7NGC - chains C and F of the 7 polymer chains in the assembly; structure by electron microscopy, 7.50 A resolution (low resolution: residue-level contacts below are approximate; hydrogen-bond / salt-bridge calls are withheld).

[Chain C (and F)]
Molecule: Lon protease homolog, mitochondrial
Organism: Homo sapiens
Notes: EC 3.4.21.53; chain F of this document is another copy of the same molecule, construct and numbering; everything in this record applies to it too
UniProtKB: P36776 (LONM_HUMAN); numbering as in UniProt (aligned over 123-948)
Sequence (853 residues; numbered 107 to 959; the number before each row is that of its first residue):
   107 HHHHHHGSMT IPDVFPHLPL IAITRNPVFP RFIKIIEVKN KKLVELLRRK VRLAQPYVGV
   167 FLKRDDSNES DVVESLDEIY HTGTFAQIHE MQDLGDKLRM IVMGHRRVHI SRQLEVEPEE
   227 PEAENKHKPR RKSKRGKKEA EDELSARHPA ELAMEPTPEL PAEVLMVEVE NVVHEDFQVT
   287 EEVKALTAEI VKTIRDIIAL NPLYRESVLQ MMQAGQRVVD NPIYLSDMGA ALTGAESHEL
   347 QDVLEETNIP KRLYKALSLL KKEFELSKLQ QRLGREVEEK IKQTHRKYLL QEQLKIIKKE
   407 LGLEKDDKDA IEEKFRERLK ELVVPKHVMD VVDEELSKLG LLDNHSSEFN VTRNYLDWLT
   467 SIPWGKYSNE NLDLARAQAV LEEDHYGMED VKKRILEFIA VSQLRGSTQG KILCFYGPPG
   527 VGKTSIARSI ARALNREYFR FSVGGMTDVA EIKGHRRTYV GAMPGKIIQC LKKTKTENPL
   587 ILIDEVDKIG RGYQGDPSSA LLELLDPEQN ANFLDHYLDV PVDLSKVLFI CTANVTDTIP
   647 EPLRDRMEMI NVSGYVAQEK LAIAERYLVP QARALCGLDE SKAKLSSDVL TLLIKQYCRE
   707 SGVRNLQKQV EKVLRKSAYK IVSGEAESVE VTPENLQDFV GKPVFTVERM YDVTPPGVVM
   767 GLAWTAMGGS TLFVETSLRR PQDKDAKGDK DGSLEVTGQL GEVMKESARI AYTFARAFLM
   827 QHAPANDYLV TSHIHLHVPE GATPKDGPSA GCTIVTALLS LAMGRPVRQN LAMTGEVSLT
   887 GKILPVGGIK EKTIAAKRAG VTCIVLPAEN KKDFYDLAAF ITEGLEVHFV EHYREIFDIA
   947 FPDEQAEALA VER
Unresolved in the structure: 107-122, 222-271, 949-959
Sequence notes: expression tag (107-122, 949-959)
Metal / ion sites: Mg2+: Thr530 (together with ATP-gamma-S)
Residues lining bound ligands: ATP-gamma-S (AGS; phosphothiophosphoric acid-adenylate ester): Asp490, His491, Tyr492, Pro524, Pro525, Gly526, Val527, Gly528, Lys529, Thr530, Ser531, Asn640, Tyr661, Tyr673, Arg710
Curated features (UniProtKB/Swiss-Prot):
  - active site: Ser855, Lys898
  - binding site (ATP): Gly523 to Thr530
  - natural variant: Glu476 (E476A: In CODASS), Ser631 (S631Y: In CODASS), Ala670 (A670V: In CODASS), Arg672 (R672C: In CODASS), Pro676 (P676S: In CODASS), Arg679 (R679H: In CODASS), Arg721 (R721G: In CODASS), Ala724 (A724V: In CODASS), Pro749 (P749S: In CODASS), Gly767 (G767E: In CODASS), Ile927 (deletion: In CODASS)
  - mutagenesis: Lys529 (K529R: Abolishes ATPase activity, and presumably ATP-driven protein unfolding, but does not block access to the proteolytic active site or prevent a substrate from binding to it), Trp770 (W770A: Has low basal, but normal stimulated ATPase activity, and retains peptidase activity; W770P: Has normal basal, but low stimulated ATPase activity, and abolishes peptidase activity), Ser855 (S855A: Lacks both ATPase and protease activity, but retains DNA binding activity), Thr880 (T880V: Enhances the basal, but not the stimulated ATPase activity), Gly893 (G893A: Has low basal, but normal stimulated ATPase activity, and retains peptidase activity; G893P: Has normal basal, but low stimulated ATPase activity, and abolishes peptidase activity), Gly894 (G894A/S: Enhances the basal, but not the stimulated ATPase activity, and retains peptidase activity; G894P: Enhances the basal, but not the stimulated ATPase activity, and abolishes peptidase activity)
What the authors report for this chain:
  - mutagenesis - K529R, E591Q, T803V, E812A, S855A: abolished catalytic activity (proteolytic activity)
  - mutagenesis - S855A: unchanged catalytic activity (ATPase activity)
  - catalytic residues: Thr803, His841, His843, Ser855
  - catalytic residues: Glu801, Arg815, Lys898 (proposed by the authors, not directly observed)
  - mutagenesis - T803V: decreased catalytic activity on ATPase
  - mutagenesis - H841F, H843F: abolished catalytic activity on proteolytically
  - mutagenesis - E801A: decreased catalytic activity (protease activity)
  - mutagenesis - E801A, E812A: decreased catalytic activity (ATPase activity)
  - mutagenesis - K529R, E591Q: abolished catalytic activity on ATPase

[Interface between chain C and chain F]
Contacting residue pairs - 16 pairs, chain C then chain F:
  Glu288(C) - Leu372(F)
  Lys290(C) - Glu342(F)
  Lys298(C) - Pro308(F)
  Lys298(C) - Leu309(F)
  Gly321(C) - Arg131(F)
  Tyr360(C) - Leu379(F)
  Tyr360(C) - Val383(F)
  Leu363(C) - Val383(F)
  Ser364(C) - Val383(F)
  Ser364(C) - Ile387(F)
  Lys367(C) - Glu384(F)
  Lys367(C) - Ile387(F)
  Lys368(C) - Tyr394(F)
  Glu371(C) - Ile387(F)
  Leu375(C) - Leu395(F)
  Leu379(C) - Gln399(F)
Also at the interface, not in a pair above, chain C (18 interface residues in all): Glu287, Ala291, Leu292, Glu295, Arg323, Leu372
Also at the interface, not in a pair above, chain F (18 interface residues in all): Ser173, Asn307, Lys368, Gln376, Lys388, Glu398

[Overview]
The chain C/chain F interface involves 18 residues from each chain. Bound to chain C: ATP-gamma-S. From the
paper: catalytic residues Thr803(C), His841(C) and His843(C) among others; K529R, E591Q and T803V of chain C,
among others, abolish catalytic activity (proteolytic activity); 8 substitutions were tested in all.
Chain C and chain F are both Lon protease homolog, mitochondrial (Homo sapiens); the structure, P2a-state of
wild type human mitochondrial LONP1 protease with bound substrate protein and in presence of ..., was
determined by electron microscopy together with 7NFY, 7NG4, 7NG5 and 7NGF from the same study.
